Entry 4RQ3 (X-ray diffraction, 2.00 A resolution); this record covers chains A and T of the 4 polymer chains in the assembly.

# Chain A
Molecule: DNA polymerase beta
Source organism: Homo sapiens
Notes: EC 2.7.7.7, 4.2.99.-
UniProtKB: P06746 (DPOLB_HUMAN); residues 1-335 here = UniProt positions 1-335
Chain sequence (343 residues; each row starts with the number of its first residue; numbers below 1 keep their minus sign (Met-1 is residue -1)):
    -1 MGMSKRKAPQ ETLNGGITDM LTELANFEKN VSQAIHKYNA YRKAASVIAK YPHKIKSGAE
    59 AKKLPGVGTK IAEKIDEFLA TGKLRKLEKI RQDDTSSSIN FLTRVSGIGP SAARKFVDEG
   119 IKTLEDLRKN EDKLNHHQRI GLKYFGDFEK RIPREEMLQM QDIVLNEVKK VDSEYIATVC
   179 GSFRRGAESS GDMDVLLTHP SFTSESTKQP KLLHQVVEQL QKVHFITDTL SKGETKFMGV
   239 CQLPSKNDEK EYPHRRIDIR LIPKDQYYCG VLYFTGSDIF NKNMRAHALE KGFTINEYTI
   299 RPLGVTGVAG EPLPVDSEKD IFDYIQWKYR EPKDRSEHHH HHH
Disordered / not traced: -1 to 9, 336-341
Sequence notes: expression tag (-1 to 0, 336-341)
Metal / ion sites: Na+ site 1: Lys60, Leu62, Val65 (shared with 1 residue of chain D); Na+ site 2: Thr101, Val103, Ile106 (shared with 1 residue of chain P); Na+ site 3 near Asp160 (its only coordinating residue here); Ca2+ site 1: Asp190, Asp192, Asp256 (together with 2'-deoxyadenosine 5'-triphosphate) (shared with 1 residue of chain P); Ca2+ site 2: Asp190, Asp192 (together with 2'-deoxyadenosine 5'-triphosphate)
Small-molecule neighbours: 2'-deoxyadenosine 5'-triphosphate (DTP): Arg149, Gly179, Ser180, Arg183, Ser188, Gly189, Asp190, Asp192, Tyr271, Phe272, Thr273, Gly274, Ser275, Asp276, Asn279, Arg283
Curated features (UniProtKB/Swiss-Prot):
  - region: Arg183 to Asp192 (DNA-binding)
  - active site: Lys72 (Nucleophile)
  - binding site (K(+)): Lys60, Leu62, Val65, Thr101, Val103, Ile106
  - binding site (Na(+)): Lys60, Leu62, Val65, Thr101, Val103, Ile106
  - binding site (dATP): Arg149, Ser180, Arg183, Gly189, Asp190
  - binding site (dCTP): Arg149, Ser180, Arg183, Gly189, Asp190
  - binding site (dGTP): Arg149, Ser180, Arg183, Gly189, Asp190, Asp192
  - binding site (dTTP): Arg149, Ser180, Arg183, Gly189, Asp190
  - binding site (Mg(2+)): Asp190, Asp192, Asp256
  - modified residue: Lys72 (N6-acetyllysine), Arg83 (Omega-N-methylarginine), Arg152 (Omega-N-methylarginine)
  - cross-link (Glycyl lysine isopeptide (Lys-Gly)): Lys41 (interchain with G-Cter in ubiquitin), Lys61 (interchain with G-Cter in ubiquitin), Lys81 (interchain with G-Cter in ubiquitin)
  - natural variant: Leu22 (L22P: Found in a gastric cancer sample; uncertain significance), Tyr39 (Y39C: Found in a gastric cancer sample; uncertain significance), Gly118 (G118V: Decreased DNA-directed DNA polymerase activity), Arg137 (R137Q: Decreased function in base-excision repair), Arg149 (R149I: Decreased DNA-directed DNA polymerase activity), Asp160 (D160N: Found in a gastric cancer sample; uncertain significance), Cys239 (C239R: Found in a gastric cancer sample; uncertain significance), Lys289 (K289M: Found in a colon cancer sample; uncertain significance), Asn294 (N294D: Found in a gastric cancer sample; uncertain significance), Glu295 (E295K: Found in a gastric cancer sample; uncertain significance)
  - mutagenesis: Phe25 (F25W: No effect on 5'-dRP lyase activity. Decreased ssDNA binding), His34 (H34G: Decreased 5'-dRP lyase activity. Decreased ssDNA binding), Lys35 (K35A: Decreased 5'-dRP lyase activity. Decreased ssDNA binding. Loss of 5'-dRP lyase activity; when associated with A-68 and A-72. Decreased ssDNA binding; when associated with A-68 and A-72 ...), Tyr39 (Y39F: No effect on 5'-dRP lyase activity; Y39Q: Abolishes DNA polymerase and 5'-dRP lyase activity), Lys41 (K41R: Abolishes ubiquitination; when associated with R-61 and R-81), Lys60 (K60A: Decreased 5'-dRP lyase activity. Decreased ssDNA binding), Lys61 (K61R: Abolishes ubiquitination; when associated with R-41 and R-81), Lys68 (K68A: No effect on 5'-dRP lyase activity. Decreased ssDNA binding. Loss of 5'-dRP lyase activity; when associated with A-35 and A-72. Decreased ssDNA binding; when associated with A-35 and A-72 ...), Glu71 (E71Q: No effect on 5'-dRP lyase activity. No effect on structure shown by circular dichroism. No effect on ssDNA binding), Lys72 (K72A: Severely reduced 5'-dRP lyase activity. Does not affect ssDNA binding. Loss of 5'-dRP lyase activity; when associated with A-35 and A-68. Decreased ssDNA binding ...), Glu75 (E75A: Slightly decreased 5'-dRP lyase activity. Decreased ssDNA binding. No effect on structure shown by circular dichroism), Lys81 (K81R: Abolishes ubiquitination; when associated with R-41 and R-61), 5 further mutagenesis entries in UniProt
What the authors report for this chain:
  - Ca2+ coordination: Asp190, Asp192, Asp256
  - binding site for the 16-nt DNA strand (chain T): Arg283

# Chain T
Molecule: 16-nt DNA strand
Sequence (16 nucleotides; numbered 1 to 16; the number before each row is that of its first residue):
     1 CCGACGGCGC ATCAGC
Modified / non-standard residues: 8OG (8-oxo-2'-deoxy-guanosine-5'-monophosphate) at position 6

# Chain A / chain T interface
Pairs across the interface - 25 pairs, chain A then chain T:
  His34(A) with DC5(T), stacking on the base
  Ser229(A) with DC10(T), phosphate contact; DA11(T), sugar contact
  Lys230(A) with DC10(T), phosphate contact; DA11(T), hydrogen bond to the phosphate
  Gly231(A) with DC10(T), phosphate contact
  Glu232(A) with DC10(T), hydrogen bond to the phosphate
  Thr233(A) with DG9(T), hydrogen bond to the phosphate; DC10(T), hydrogen bond to the phosphate
  Lys234(A) with DG9(T), phosphate contact; DC10(T), hydrogen bond to the phosphate
  Arg258(A) with DG9(T), sugar contact
  Tyr271(A) with DG7(T), base contact
  Lys280(A) with 8OG_6(T), salt bridge to the phosphate
  Arg283(A) with 8OG_6(T), base contact; DG7(T), hydrogen bond to the sugar
  Ala284(A) with 8OG_6(T), phosphate contact
  Leu287(A) with 8OG_6(T), phosphate contact; DG7(T), phosphate contact
  Thr292(A) with DG7(T), hydrogen bond to the phosphate
  Ile293(A) with DG7(T), sugar contact
  Asn294(A) with DG7(T), phosphate contact; DC8(T), hydrogen bond to the phosphate
  Glu295(A) with DC8(T), sugar contact
  Tyr296(A) with DG9(T), hydrogen bond to the phosphate
Interface residues without a listed pair, chain A (19 interface residues in all): Asn37

# Summary
19 residues of chain A and 7 residues of chain T are in contact, with 9 hydrogen bonds, 1 salt bridge and 1
aromatic stacking contact. Polar pairs include Arg283(A)-DG7(T), Lys230(A)-DA11(T) and Glu232(A)-DC10(T). From
the paper: a binding site for the 16-nt DNA strand (chain T) at Arg283(A); Ca2+ coordination by Asp190(A),
Asp192(A) and Asp256(A).
Here chain A is DNA polymerase beta (Homo sapiens) and chain T is a 16-nt DNA strand. Entry 4RQ3 (Precatalytic
ternary complex of Human DNA Polymerase Beta With Gapped DNA Containing an 8-oxo-7,8-dihydro-Guanine (8-oxoG)
and ...) was determined by X-ray diffraction, deposited together with 4RPX, 4RPY, 4RPZ, 4RQ0, 4RQ1, 4RQ2 and 5
further entries.
